Entry 8VUR (electron microscopy, 3.84 A resolution); this record covers chains B and C of the 6 polymer chains in the assembly.

== Chain B ==
Name: Glutamate receptor ionotropic, NMDA 2A
Source organism: Homo sapiens
UniProtKB: Q12879 (NMDE1_HUMAN); the construct lacks a stretch of the UniProt sequence, so the offset changes along the chain: 34-578 = UniProt 34-578; 579-784 = UniProt 599-804; 785-814 = UniProt 812-841
Chain sequence (808 residues; row label = number of the first residue in the row; a row labelled like 578A-578T holds insertion residues (578A, then the next letters in order)):
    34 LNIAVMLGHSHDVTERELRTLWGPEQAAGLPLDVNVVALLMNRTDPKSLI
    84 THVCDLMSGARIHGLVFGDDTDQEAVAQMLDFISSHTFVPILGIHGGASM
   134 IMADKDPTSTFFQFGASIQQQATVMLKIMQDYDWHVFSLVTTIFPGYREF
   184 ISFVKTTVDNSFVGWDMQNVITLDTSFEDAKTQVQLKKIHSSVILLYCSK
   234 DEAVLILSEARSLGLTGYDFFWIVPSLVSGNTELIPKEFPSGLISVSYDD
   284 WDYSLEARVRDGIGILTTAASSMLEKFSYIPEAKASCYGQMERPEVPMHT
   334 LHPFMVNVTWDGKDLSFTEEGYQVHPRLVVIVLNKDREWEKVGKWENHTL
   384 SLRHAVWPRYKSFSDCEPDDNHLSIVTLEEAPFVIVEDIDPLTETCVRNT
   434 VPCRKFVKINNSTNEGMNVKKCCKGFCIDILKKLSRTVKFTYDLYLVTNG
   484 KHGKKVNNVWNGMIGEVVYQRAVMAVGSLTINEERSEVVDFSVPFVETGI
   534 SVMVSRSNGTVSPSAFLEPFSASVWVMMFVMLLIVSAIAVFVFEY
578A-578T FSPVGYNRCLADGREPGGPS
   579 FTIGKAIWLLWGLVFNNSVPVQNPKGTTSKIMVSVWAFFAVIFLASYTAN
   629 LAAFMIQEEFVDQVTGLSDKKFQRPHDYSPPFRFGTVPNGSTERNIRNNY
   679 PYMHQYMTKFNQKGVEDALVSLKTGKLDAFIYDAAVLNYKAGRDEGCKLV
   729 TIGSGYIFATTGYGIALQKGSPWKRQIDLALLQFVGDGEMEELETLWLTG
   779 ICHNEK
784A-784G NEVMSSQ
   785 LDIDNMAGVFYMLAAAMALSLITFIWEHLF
Unresolved in the structure: 578A-578T, 784A-784G
Sequence notes: conflict Cys-578I (Asn587 in Q12879), Asp-578L (Lys590 in Q12879), Arg-578N (Lys592 in Q12879), Glu-578O (Ala593 in Q12879), Gly-578Q (His595 in Q12879)
Curated features (UniProtKB/Swiss-Prot):
  - region: Phe-579 to Gln-600 (Pore-forming)
  - binding site (Zn(2+)): His-44, His-128, Glu-266, Asp-282
  - binding site (L-glutamate): Ser-511, Thr-513, Arg-518, Ser-669, Thr-670, Asp-711
  - site: Asn-594 (Functional determinant of NMDA receptors)
  - glycosylation (N-linked (GlcNAc...) asparagine): Asn-75, Asn-340, Asn-380, Asn-443, Asn-444, Asn-541, Asn-667
Cystine bridges: Cys-87/Cys-320, Cys-429/Cys-455, Cys-436/Cys-456, Cys-725/Cys-780

== Chain C ==
Name: Glutamate receptor ionotropic, NMDA 1
Source organism: Homo sapiens
UniProtKB: Q05586 (NMDZ1_HUMAN); the construct lacks a stretch of the UniProt sequence, so the offset changes along the chain: 27-582 = UniProt 27-582; 583-779 = UniProt 602-798; 780-813 = UniProt 808-841
Chain sequence (815 residues; numbered 27 to 813 plus 28 insertion-coded residues; the number before each row is that of its first residue; a row labelled like 582A-582S holds insertion residues (582A, then the next letters in order)):
    27 VNIGAVLSTRKHEQMFREAVNQANKRHASWKIQLNATSVTHKPNAIQMAL
    77 SVCEDLISSQVYAILVSHPPTPNDHFTPTPVSYTAGFYRIPVLGLTTRMS
   127 IYSDKSIHLSFLRTVPPYSHQSSVWFEMMRVYSWNHIILLVSDDHEGRAA
   177 QKRLETLLEERESKAEKVLQFDPGTKNVTALLMEAKELEARVIILSASED
   227 DAATVYRAAAMLNMTGSGYVWLVGEREISGNALRYAPDGILGLQLINGKN
   277 ESAHISDAVGVVAQAVHELLEKENITDPPRGCVGNTNIWKTGPLFKRVLM
   327 SSKYADGVTGRVEFNEDGDRKFANYSIMNLQRRKLVQVGIYNGTHVIPND
   377 RKIIWPGGETEKPRGYQMSTRLKIVTIHQEPFVYVKPTLSDGTCKEEFTV
   427 NGDPVKKVICTGPNDTSPGSPRHTVPQCCYGFCIDLLIKLARTMNFTYEV
   477 HLVADGKFGTQERVNNSNKKEWNGMMGELLSGQADMIVAPLTINNERAQY
   527 IEFSKPFKYQGLTILVKKEIPRSTLDSFMQPFQSTLWLLVGLSVHVVAVM
   577 LYLLDR
582A-582S FSPFGRFKVNSEEEEEDAL
   583 TLSSAMWFSWGVLLNSGIGEGAPRSFSARILGMVWAGFAMIIVASYTANL
   633 AAFLVLDRPEERITGINDPRLRNPSDKFIYATVKQSSVDIYFRRQVELST
   683 MYRHMEKHNYESAAEAIQAVRDNKLHAFIWDSAVLEFEASQKCDLVTTGE
   733 LFFRSGFGIGMRKDSPWKQNVSLSILKSHENGFMEDLDKTWVRYQEC
779A-779I DSRSNAPAT
   780 LTFENMAGVFMLVAGGIVAGIFLIFIEIAYKRHK
Unresolved in the structure: 582A-582S, 779A-779I
Sequence notes: conflict Ala-54 (Gly in Q05586), Arg-358 (Asn in Q05586)
Curated features (UniProtKB/Swiss-Prot):
  - region: Leu-584 to Pro-605 (Pore-forming)
  - binding site (glycine): Pro-516, Thr-518, Arg-523, Ser-669, Asp-713
  - glycosylation (N-linked (GlcNAc...) asparagine): Asn-61, Asn-203, Asn-239, Asn-276, Asn-300, Asn-350, Asn-368, Asn-440, Asn-471, Asn-491, Asn-655, Asn-752
Cystine bridges: Cys-79/Cys-308, Cys-420/Cys-454, Cys-436/Cys-455, Cys-725/Cys-779

== Interface between chain B and chain C ==
Pairs across the interface (36):
  Ile-514(B) / Lys-531(C)
  Ile-514(B) / Leu-758(C)  hydrophobic
  Asn-515(B) / Leu-758(C)
  Ser-525(B) / Lys-531(C)
  Glu-530(B) / Tyr-535(C)
  Glu-530(B) / Arg-736(C)
  Pro-552(B) / Leu-780(C)
  Val-557(B) / Met-785(C)  hydrophobic
  Asn-595(B) / Asn-597(C)
  Thr-605(B) / Trp-589(C)
  Lys-608(B) / Trp-589(C)
  Lys-608(B) / Ser-598(C)
  Lys-608(B) / Ile-600(C)
  Ile-609(B) / Trp-589(C)  hydrophobic
  Ser-612(B) / Leu-596(C)
  Ala-615(B) / Leu-596(C)
  Phe-616(B) / Leu-596(C)
  Phe-617(B) / Val-788(C)  hydrophobic
  Ala-623(B) / Thr-629(C)
  Ala-623(B) / Leu-632(C)  hydrophobic
  Ala-627(B) / Ala-633(C)  hydrophobic
  Ala-627(B) / Leu-636(C)  hydrophobic
  Asn-628(B) / Leu-780(C)
  Ile-634(B) / Val-637(C)  hydrophobic
  Asn-673(B) / Glu-762(C)
  Asn-677(B) / Asn-763(C)
  Phe-736(B) / Glu-767(C)
  Thr-738(B) / Tyr-535(C)
  Thr-738(B) / His-761(C)
  Thr-739(B) / Tyr-535(C)
  Gly-740(B) / Tyr-535(C)  hydrogen bond (backbone-side chain)
  Leu-757(B) / Asn-521(C)  hydrogen bond (backbone-side chain)
  Leu-760(B) / Ile-519(C)  hydrophobic
  Leu-760(B) / Ala-524(C)  hydrophobic
  Gln-761(B) / Asn-521(C)
  Gly-764(B) / Tyr-673(C)
Also at the interface, not in a pair above, chain B (37 interface residues in all): Glu-516, Ser-519, Pro-527, Ile-571, Thr-606, Trp-614, Ser-624, Tyr-625, Val-763
Also at the interface, not in a pair above, chain C (36 interface residues in all): Asn-520, Gln-525, Pro-532, Trp-592, Phe-735, Leu-755, Thr-781, Phe-789, Val-792, Ile-796, Gly-799

== Summary ==
Chain B and chain C form an interface of 37 and 36 residues respectively; the contacts include 2 hydrogen
bonds. Polar contacts include Gly-740(B)/Tyr-535(C) and Leu-757(B)/Asn-521(C). UniProt lists 4 Zn2+-binding
residues and 6 L-glutamate-binding residues on chain B; 5 glycine-binding residues on chain C.
Chain B is Glutamate receptor ionotropic, NMDA 2A and chain C is Glutamate receptor ionotropic, NMDA 1, both
from Homo sapiens; the structure, Human GluN1-2A with IgG 003-102 WT conformation, was determined by electron
microscopy, deposited together with 8VUH, 8VUJ, 8VUL, 8VUN, 8VUQ, 8VUT, 8VUY and 8VVH.
